Entry 8R4O (X-ray diffraction, 2.73 A resolution); this record covers chains A and B.

[Chain A]
Protein: Serine/threonine-protein kinase SIK3
Organism: Homo sapiens
UniProt: Q9Y2K2 (SIK3_HUMAN); numbering as in UniProt (aligned over 59-385)
Amino-acid sequence (328 residues; numbered 58 to 385; the number before each row is that of its first residue):
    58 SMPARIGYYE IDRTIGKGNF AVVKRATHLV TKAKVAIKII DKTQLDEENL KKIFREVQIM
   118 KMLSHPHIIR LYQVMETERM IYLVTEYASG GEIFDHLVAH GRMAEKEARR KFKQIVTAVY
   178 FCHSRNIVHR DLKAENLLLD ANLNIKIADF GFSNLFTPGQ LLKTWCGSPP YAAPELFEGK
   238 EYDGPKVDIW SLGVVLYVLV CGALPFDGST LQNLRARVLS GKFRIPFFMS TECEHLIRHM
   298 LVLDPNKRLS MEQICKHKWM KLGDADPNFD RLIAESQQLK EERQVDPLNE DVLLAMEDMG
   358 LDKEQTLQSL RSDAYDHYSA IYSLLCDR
Not modelled in the structure: 58-61, 336-342, 385
Modified positions: Thr221 (phosphothreonine; TPO)
Sequence notes: expression tag (58); engineered mutation Ser121 (Cys in Q9Y2K2), Ser181 (Cys in Q9Y2K2), Ser333 (Cys in Q9Y2K2)
Residues lining bound ligands: XVI (2-[bis(fluoranyl)methoxy]-4-[6-(2-cyanopropan-2-yl)pyrazolo[1,5-a]pyridin-3-yl]-N-[(1R,2S)-2-fluoranylcyclopropyl]-6-methoxy-benzamide): Arg70, Ile72, Lys74, Gly75, Ala78, Val80, Ala93, Ile94, Lys95, Glu113, Ile126, Leu140, Thr142, Glu143, Tyr144, Ala145, Gly148, Glu149, Glu192, Asn193, Leu195, Ala205, Asp206
Swiss-Prot annotation at these positions:
  - active site: Asp188 (Proton acceptor)
  - binding site (ATP): Ile72 to Val80, Lys95
  - modified residue (Phosphothreonine): Thr71, Thr221
  - natural variant: Arg187 (R187C: In SEMDK)
  - mutagenesis: Thr221 (T221A: Prevents phosphorylation and activation by STK11/LKB1 complex)

[Chain B]
Protein: scFvH1
Organism: Homo sapiens
Notes: antibody fragment or engineered binder
Amino-acid sequence (273 residues; numbered 1 to 273; the number before each row is that of its first residue):
     1 EVQLVQSGAG VKKPGSSVKV SCKSSGGTSG SSAVSWIRQA PGQGVEWMGG ITSIFGPANY
    61 AQKFQDRLKI TADKATNTVY MELSGLTFED TAVYYCARVG DYNFWNGHYR SGYYFDLWGR
   121 GTLVTVSSGG GGSGGGGSGG GGSAQSVLTQ PPSASGTPGQ RVTISCSGSS SNIGSNTVNW
   181 YQQLPGTAPK LLIYSNTQRP SGVPDRFSGS KSATSASLAI SGLQSEDEAD YYCAAWDDSL
   241 NGHVVFGGGT KVTVLGAAAE NLYFQGSHHH HHH
Not modelled in the structure: 29-30, 129-146, 265-273
Disulfide bonds: Cys22-Cys96, Cys166-Cys233

[Chain A / chain B interface]
Pairs across the interface (54; chain A residue first):
  Phe151(A) - Gly56(B)
  Phe151(A) - Pro57(B)
  Val155(A) - Pro57(B)  hydrophobic
  Val155(A) - Thr71(B)
  Val155(A) - Ala72(B)  hydrogen bond (backbone-backbone)
  Ala156(A) - Thr71(B)
  Ala156(A) - Ala72(B)
  His157(A) - Lys69(B)
  His157(A) - Thr71(B)
  Gly158(A) - Thr71(B)
  Arg159(A) - Asp66(B)
  Arg159(A) - Lys69(B)
  Pro227(A) - Phe55(B)
  Gly259(A) - Pro57(B)
  Gly259(A) - Ala58(B)
  Gly259(A) - Tyr60(B)
  Ala260(A) - Ala58(B)
  Ala260(A) - Tyr60(B)  hydrophobic
  Leu261(A) - Phe55(B)
  Leu261(A) - Gly56(B)
  Leu261(A) - Asn241(B)  hydrogen bond (backbone-side chain)
  Pro262(A) - Asn241(B)  hydrogen bond (backbone-side chain)
  Phe263(A) - Asn241(B)
  Asp264(A) - Ser53(B)  hydrogen bond
  Asp264(A) - Phe55(B)
  Asp264(A) - Asn241(B)  hydrogen bond (backbone-side chain)
  Gly265(A) - Ser53(B)
  Gly265(A) - Phe55(B)
  Gly265(A) - Asn241(B)
  Ser266(A) - Arg110(B)  hydrogen bond
  Ser266(A) - Tyr113(B)
  Ser266(A) - Trp236(B)
  Ser266(A) - Asp238(B)  hydrogen bond
  Thr267(A) - Phe55(B)
  Thr267(A) - Gly107(B)
  Thr267(A) - His108(B)
  Thr267(A) - Tyr109(B)
  Thr267(A) - Arg110(B)
  Leu268(A) - Phe55(B)
  Leu268(A) - Gly107(B)  hydrogen bond (backbone-backbone)
  Leu268(A) - His108(B)
  Asn270(A) - Arg110(B)  hydrogen bond
  Asn270(A) - Asp238(B)
  Leu271(A) - Phe55(B)  hydrophobic
  Arg274(A) - Leu240(B)
  Arg274(A) - Asn241(B)  hydrogen bond
  Arg281(A) - Gln62(B)
  Arg281(A) - Gln65(B)  hydrogen bond
  Arg281(A) - Asp66(B)  salt bridge
  Pro283(A) - Gln65(B)
  Pro283(A) - Asp66(B)
  Phe284(A) - Asp66(B)  hydrogen bond (backbone-side chain)
  Phe285(A) - Gln65(B)
  Phe285(A) - Asp66(B)
Also at the interface, not in a pair above, chain A (28 interface residues in all): Leu154, Tyr254, Val255, Cys258
Also at the interface, not in a pair above, chain B (24 interface residues in all): Asn59, Ile70, Lys74

[In short]
The interface between chain A and chain B involves 28 residues on one side and 24 on the other; the contacts
include 12 hydrogen bonds and 1 salt bridge. Polar contacts include Arg281(A)-Asp66(B), Leu261(A)-Asn241(B)
and Pro262(A)-Asn241(B). Chain A binds compound XVI.
Here chain A is Serine/threonine-protein kinase SIK3 and chain B is scFvH1, both from Homo sapiens. Entry 8R4O
(Salt inducible kinase 3 in complex with inhibitor) was determined by X-ray diffraction, deposited together
with 8R4Q, 8R4U and 8R4V.
